Entry 7ZNT (X-ray diffraction, 3.00 A resolution); this record covers chains B and C of the 4 polymer chains in the assembly.

[Chain B]
Name: Elongin-C
From: Homo sapiens
UniProtKB: Q15369 (ELOC_HUMAN); residue numbers follow UniProt; this construct covers 17-112
Sequence (97 residues; numbered 16 to 112; the number before each row is that of its first residue):
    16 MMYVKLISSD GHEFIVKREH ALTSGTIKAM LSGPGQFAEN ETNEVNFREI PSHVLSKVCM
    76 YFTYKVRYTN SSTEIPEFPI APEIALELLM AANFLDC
Unresolved in the structure: 16, 51-55
Construct notes: initiating methionine (16)

[Chain C]
Name: von Hippel-Lindau disease tumor suppressor
From: Homo sapiens
UniProtKB: P40337 (VHL_HUMAN); residues 54-213 here = UniProt positions 54-213
Sequence (162 residues; each row starts with the number of its first residue):
    52 GSMEAGRPRP VLRSVNSREP SQVIFCNRSP RVVLPVWLNF DGEPQPYPTL PPGTGRRIHS
   112 YRGHLWLFRD AGTHDGLLVN QTELFVPSLN VDGQPIFANI TLPVYTLKER CLQVVRSLVK
   172 PENYRRLDIV RSLYEDLEDH PNVQKDLERL TQERIAHQRM GD
Unresolved in the structure: 52-60, 211-213
Construct notes: expression tag (52-53)
Curated features (UniProtKB/Swiss-Prot):
  - region: Thr-157 to Val-166 (Interaction with Elongin BC complex)
  - natural variant: Leu-63 (L63P: In PCC), Arg-64 (R64P: In PCC), Ser-65 (S65A: In PCC; S65L: In VHLD; S65W: In VHLD), Val-66 to Gln-73 (deletion: In VHLD), Ser-68 (S68W: In PCC and VHLD), Glu-70 (E70K: In VHLD), Val-74 (V74G: In VHLD), Ile-75 (deletion: In VHLD), Phe-76 (F76I: In VHLD; F76L: In VHLD; F76S: In VHLD; deletion: In VHLD), Asn-78 (N78H: In VHLD; N78S: In VHLD; N78T: In VHLD), Arg-79 (R79P: In VHLD), Ser-80 (S80I: In VHLD; S80N: In PCC and VHLD; S80R: In VHLD), 64 further natural variant entries in UniProt
  - mutagenesis: Tyr-98 (Y98N: No interaction with HIF1A. No HIF1A degradation)
Ligand contacts: IZR ((2S,4R)-1-[(2R)-3-[6-[2-[(9S)-7-(4-chlorophenyl)-4,5,13-trimethyl-3-thia-1,8,11,12-tetrazatricyclo[8.3.0.02,6]trideca-2(6),4,7,10,12-pentaen-9-yl]ethanoylamino]hexylsulfanyl]-2-[(1-fluoranylcyclopropyl)carbonylamino]-3-methyl-butanoyl]-N-[[4-(4-methyl-1,3-thiazol-5-yl)phenyl]methyl]-4-oxidanyl-pyrrolidine-2-carboxamide): Asn-67, Arg-69, Phe-76, Pro-86, Trp-88, Phe-91, Tyr-98, Pro-99, Leu-101, Arg-107, Ile-109, His-110, Ser-111, Tyr-112, His-115, Trp-117

[Interface between chain B and chain C]
Residue-residue contacts (43; chain B residue first):
  Tyr-76(B) / Tyr-156(C)  hydrogen bond (side chain-backbone)
  Tyr-76(B) / Thr-157(C)
  Tyr-76(B) / Leu-158(C)  hydrogen bond (side chain-backbone)
  Lys-80(B) / Val-155(C)
  Tyr-83(B) / Val-155(C)
  Thr-84(B) / Val-155(C)
  Ser-86(B) / Gln-132(C)
  Ser-87(B) / Gln-132(C)  hydrogen bond (backbone-side chain)
  Ser-87(B) / Asn-150(C)
  Thr-88(B) / Arg-79(C)
  Thr-88(B) / Asn-150(C)  hydrogen bond (backbone-side chain)
  Thr-88(B) / Thr-152(C)
  Glu-89(B) / Arg-79(C)
  Glu-89(B) / Thr-152(C)
  Ile-90(B) / Leu-153(C)
  Ile-90(B) / Pro-154(C)
  Ile-90(B) / Val-155(C)
  Glu-92(B) / Pro-81(C)
  Glu-92(B) / Arg-82(C)  salt bridge
  Glu-92(B) / Leu-153(C)
  Glu-92(B) / Arg-161(C)  salt bridge
  Phe-93(B) / Leu-158(C)  hydrophobic
  Phe-93(B) / Arg-161(C)  hydrogen bond (backbone-side chain)
  Ile-95(B) / Arg-161(C)
  Ile-95(B) / Cys-162(C)  hydrophobic
  Ile-95(B) / Val-165(C)
  Pro-97(B) / Leu-169(C)  hydrophobic
  Ala-100(B) / Val-165(C)  hydrophobic
  Leu-103(B) / Leu-158(C)  hydrophobic
  Leu-103(B) / Cys-162(C)  hydrophobic
  Leu-104(B) / Lys-159(C)
  Leu-104(B) / Cys-162(C)  hydrophobic
  Leu-104(B) / Leu-163(C)  hydrophobic
  Leu-104(B) / Leu-184(C)  hydrophobic
  Met-105(B) / Ile-180(C)  hydrophobic
  Met-105(B) / Leu-184(C)  hydrophobic
  Ala-107(B) / Leu-158(C)  hydrophobic
  Ala-107(B) / Lys-159(C)
  Asn-108(B) / Lys-159(C)  hydrogen bond
  Asn-108(B) / Leu-184(C)
  Cys-112(B) / Thr-157(C)
  Cys-112(B) / Leu-158(C)  hydrogen bond (backbone-backbone)
  Cys-112(B) / Lys-159(C)  hydrogen bond (backbone-backbone)
Other interface residues (no listed pair), chain B (24 interface residues in all): Val-73, Tyr-79, Pro-91, Leu-101
Other interface residues (no listed pair), chain C (24 interface residues in all): Val-166, Leu-178, Asp-179, Ser-183

[Summary]
Chain B and chain C each contribute 24 residues to their interface, with 8 hydrogen bonds and 2 salt bridges.
Polar contacts include Glu-92(B)/Arg-82(C), Glu-92(B)/Arg-161(C) and Tyr-76(B)/Tyr-156(C). Bound to chain C:
compound IZR. UniProt lists one mutagenesis site on chain C.
Here chain B is Elongin-C and chain C is von Hippel-Lindau disease tumor suppressor, both from Homo sapiens.
Entry 7ZNT (Crystal structure of AT7 in complex with the second bromodomain of human BRD4 and
pvhl:elonginc:elonginb) was determined by X-ray diffraction.
